3NJF - chains A and C of the 4 polymer chains in the assembly; structure by X-ray diffraction, 2.47 A resolution.

Chain A (and C):
Protein: Peptidase
Source organism: Shewanella oneidensis
Notes: fragment: N-terminal domain 1-116; chain C of this document is another copy of the same molecule, construct and numbering; everything in this record applies to it too
UniProt: Q8EGA7 (Q8EGA7_SHEON); residue numbers follow UniProt; this construct covers 1-116
Amino-acid sequence (119 residues; numbered -2 to 116; the number before each row is that of its first residue; numbers below 1 keep their minus sign (Ser-2 is residue -2)):
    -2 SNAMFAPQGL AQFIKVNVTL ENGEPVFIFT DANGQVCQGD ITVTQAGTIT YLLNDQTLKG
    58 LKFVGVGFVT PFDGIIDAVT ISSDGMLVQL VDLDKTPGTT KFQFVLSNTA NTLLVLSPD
Not modelled in the structure: -2 to 4
Differences from the reference sequence: expression tag (-2 to 0); engineered mutation Phe26 (Tyr in Q8EGA7)
Covalent attachments: covalent link Lys98-Asp116

Chain A / chain C interface:
Pairs across the interface - 38 pairs, chain A then chain C:
  Gln5(A) - Leu7(C)
  Gly6(A) - Gly6(C)
  Gly6(A) - Leu7(C)
  Gly6(A) - Ala8(C)  hydrogen bond (backbone-backbone)
  Leu7(A) - Gln5(C)
  Leu7(A) - Gly6(C)
  Leu7(A) - Ala8(C)
  Ala8(A) - Gly6(C)  hydrogen bond (backbone-backbone)
  Ala8(A) - Leu7(C)
  Ala8(A) - Ala8(C)
  Ala8(A) - Gly44(C)
  Ala8(A) - Thr45(C)
  Phe10(A) - Gly44(C)
  Phe10(A) - Val88(C)  hydrophobic
  Gly44(A) - Ala8(C)
  Gly44(A) - Phe10(C)
  Thr45(A) - Ala8(C)
  Thr45(A) - Thr45(C)  hydrogen bond
  Thr45(A) - Thr47(C)
  Thr45(A) - Gln86(C)
  Thr47(A) - Thr45(C)
  Ala75(A) - Leu84(C)  hydrophobic
  Val76(A) - Ser79(C)
  Thr77(A) - Thr77(C)  hydrogen bond
  Thr77(A) - Ile78(C)
  Thr77(A) - Ser79(C)
  Thr77(A) - Gln86(C)  hydrogen bond
  Ile78(A) - Thr77(C)
  Ile78(A) - Ile78(C)  hydrogen bond (backbone-backbone)
  Ser79(A) - Val76(C)
  Ser79(A) - Thr77(C)
  Leu84(A) - Ala75(C)  hydrophobic
  Gln86(A) - Thr45(C)
  Gln86(A) - Thr77(C)  hydrogen bond
  Gln86(A) - Gln86(C)  hydrogen bond
  Gln86(A) - Val88(C)
  Val88(A) - Gln86(C)
  Leu90(A) - Phe10(C)  hydrophobic
Also at the interface, not in a pair above, chain A (18 interface residues in all): Ala43
Also at the interface, not in a pair above, chain C (18 interface residues in all): Ala43, Leu90

Summary:
Chain A and chain C each contribute 18 residues to their interface, with 8 hydrogen bonds. Polar contacts
include Thr45(A)-Thr45(C), Thr77(A)-Thr77(C) and Thr77(A)-Gln86(C).
Chain A and chain C are both Peptidase (Shewanella oneidensis); the structure, Y26F mutant of SO1698 protein,
an aspartic peptidase from Shewanella oneidensis, was determined by X-ray diffraction, deposited together with
3N55, 3NJG and 3NJI.
